Entry 4X2O (X-ray diffraction, 1.85 A resolution); this record covers chains A and C of the 3 polymer chains in the assembly.

Chain A:
Molecule: Putative mRNA export protein
From: Chaetomium thermophilum
UniProt: G0SET4 (G0SET4_CHATD); numbering as in UniProt (aligned over 365-556)
Chain sequence (193 residues; each row starts with the number of its first residue):
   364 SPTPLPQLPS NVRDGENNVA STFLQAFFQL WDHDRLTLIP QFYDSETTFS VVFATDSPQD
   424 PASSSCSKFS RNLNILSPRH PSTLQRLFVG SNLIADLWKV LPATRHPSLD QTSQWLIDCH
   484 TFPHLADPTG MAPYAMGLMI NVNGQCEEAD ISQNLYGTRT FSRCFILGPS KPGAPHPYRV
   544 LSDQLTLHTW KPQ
Not modelled in the structure: 418-421, 437-446
Construct notes: expression tag (364)
Reported in the primary citation:
  - conformationally variable residues (loop rearrangement): R376 to V382

Chain C:
Molecule: Putative SAC3 family protein
From: Chaetomium thermophilum
Chain sequence (21 residues; row label = number of the first residue in the row):
    20 FASPAPSNQG SSVFGAPAQS T
Not modelled in the structure: 20-29, 38-40
Reported in the primary citation:
  - contacts within the chain: S31-F33 (water-mediated contact), S31-G34 (water-mediated contact)

Chain A / chain C interface:
Residue-residue contacts (21):
  D377(A) - P36(C)
  G378(A) - F33(C)
  G378(A) - G34(C)
  G378(A) - A35(C)
  E379(A) - F33(C)  hydrogen bond (backbone-backbone)
  E379(A) - G34(C)
  E379(A) - A35(C)  hydrogen bond (backbone-backbone)
  N380(A) - V32(C)  hydrogen bond (side chain-backbone)
  N380(A) - F33(C)  hydrogen bond (backbone-backbone)
  N380(A) - G34(C)
  V382(A) - F33(C)  hydrophobic
  Y497(A) - S30(C)  hydrogen bond (backbone-side chain)
  A498(A) - S30(C)
  M499(A) - S30(C)  hydrogen bond (backbone-backbone)
  M499(A) - S31(C)
  M499(A) - F33(C)
  G500(A) - F33(C)
  L501(A) - F33(C)  hydrophobic
  L530(A) - F33(C)
  G531(A) - F33(C)
  P540(A) - V32(C)
Also at the interface, not in a pair above, chain A (19 interface residues in all): N381, T484, D490, A495, P532, Y541
Also at the interface, not in a pair above, chain C (8 interface residues in all): A37
From the paper, about this interface:
  - specific contacts: D377(A)-F33(C) (water-mediated contact), D377(A)-A37(C) (water-mediated contact), E379(A)-A35(C) (backbone contact), N380(A)-F33(C) (backbone contact), N380(A)-V32(C) (hydrogen bond), V382(A)-F33(C) (water-mediated contact), G500(A)-F33(C), L501(A)-F33(C), L530(A)-F33(C), G531(A)-F33(C)
  - interface residues, chain C: F33(C)

Overview:
The interface between chain A and chain C involves 19 residues on one side and 8 on the other, with 6 hydrogen
bonds. Among the polar pairs are N380(A)-V32(C), Y497(A)-S30(C) and E379(A)-F33(C). The paper describes
water-mediated contacts between D377(A) and F33(C), D377(A) and A37(C) and V382(A) and F33(C); backbone
contacts between E379(A) and A35(C) and N380(A) and F33(C); a hydrogen bond between N380(A) and V32(C). From
the paper: the interface residue F33(C); conformational variability at R376(A).
Chain A is Putative mRNA export protein and chain C is Putative SAC3 family protein, both from Chaetomium
thermophilum; the structure, Sac3N peptide bound to Mex67:Mtr2, was determined by X-ray diffraction (same
publication as 4WPX and 4X2H).
